PDB entry 7G80 | X-ray diffraction, 1.67 A resolution | chains A and B

== Chain A ==
Protein: Transforming protein RhoA
From: Homo sapiens
Notes: EC 3.6.5.2
UniProt: P61586 (RHOA_HUMAN); residues 1-184 here = UniProt positions 1-184
Amino-acid sequence (185 residues; numbered 0 to 184; the number before each row is that of its first residue; numbering starts at 0):
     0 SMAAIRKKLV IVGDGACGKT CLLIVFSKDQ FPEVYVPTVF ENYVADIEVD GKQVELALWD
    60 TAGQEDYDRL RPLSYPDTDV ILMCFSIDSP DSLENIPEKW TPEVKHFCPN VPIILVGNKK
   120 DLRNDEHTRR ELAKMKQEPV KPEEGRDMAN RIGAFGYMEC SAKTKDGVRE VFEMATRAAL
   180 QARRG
Unresolved in the structure: 0-2, 182-184
Differences from the reference sequence: expression tag (0)
UniProt features mapped onto this chain:
  - region: Ala61 to Asp78 (Switch II region)
  - motif: Tyr34 to Tyr42 (Effector region)
  - binding site (GTP): Gly12 to Thr19, Phe30 to Thr37, Asp59 to Gln63, Asn117 to Asp120, Ser160 to Lys162
  - modified residue: Tyr34 (Microbial infection: O-AMP-tyrosine), Thr37 (Microbial infection: O-AMP-threonine), Asn41 (Microbial infection: ADP-ribosylasparagine), Gln63 (5-glutamyl serotonin)
  - glycosylation: Tyr34 (Microbial infection: O-linked (GlcNAc) tyrosine), Thr37 (Microbial infection: O-alpha-linked (GlcNAc) threonine)
  - cross-link: Lys135 (Glycyl lysine isopeptide (Lys-Gly) (interchain with G-Cter in ubiquitin))
  - natural variant: Glu47 (E47K: In EDFAOB), Pro71 (P71S: In EDFAOB)
  - mutagenesis: Gly14 (G14V: Increased Rho protein signal transduction. Constitutively active), Thr19 (T19N: Decreased Rho protein signal transduction. Decreased substrate adhesion-dependent cell spreading. Decreased stress fibers assembly. Decreased cytoplasmic microtubule organization), Tyr34 (Y34A: Abolishes interaction with DGKQ; Y34F: Abolishes AMPylation by Haemophilus IbpA), Thr37 (T37A: Abolished monoglucosylation by C.difficile toxin TcdA. Abolished O-GlcNAcylation by C.novyi toxin TcdA), Gln63 (Q63L: Causes constitutive activation), Lys135 (K135R: Reduced FBXL19-mediated ubiquitination and subsequent degradation)

== Chain B ==
Protein: Rho guanine nucleotide exchange factor 2
From: Homo sapiens
UniProt: Q92974 (ARHG2_HUMAN); residue numbers follow UniProt; this construct covers 206-448
Amino-acid sequence (245 residues; each row starts with the number of its first residue):
   204 SMEMDEKDFA ADSWSLAVDS SFLQQHKKEV MKQQDVIYEL IQTELHHVRT LKIMTRLFRT
   264 GMLEELHLEP GVVQGLFPCV DELSDIHTRF LSQLLERRRQ ALCPGSTRNF VIHRLGDLLI
   324 SQFSGPSAEQ MCKTYSEFCS RHSKALKLYK ELYARDKRFQ QFIRKVTRPA VLKRHGVQEC
   384 ILLVTQRITK YPLLISRILQ HSHGIEEERQ DLTTALGLVK ELLSNVDEGI YQLEKGARLQ
   444 EIYNR
Differences from the reference sequence: expression tag (204-205)
UniProt features mapped onto this chain:
  - modified residue: Lys353 (N6-acetyllysine)
  - mutagenesis: Tyr394 (Y394A: Reduces phosphorylation level, normal microtubule localization and activity)

== Chain A / chain B interface ==
Contacting residue pairs (59):
  Arg5(A) - Lys376(B)  hydrogen bond (side chain-backbone)
  Arg5(A) - Glu382(B)  salt bridge
  Lys7(A) - Leu385(B)
  Val33(A) - Ser216(B)
  Val33(A) - Ser218(B)
  Val33(A) - Leu219(B)  hydrophobic
  Tyr34(A) - Ser216(B)
  Tyr34(A) - Asp238(B)
  Tyr34(A) - Val239(B)
  Tyr34(A) - Glu242(B)  hydrogen bond
  Tyr34(A) - Arg400(B)  hydrogen bond
  Val35(A) - Arg400(B)  hydrogen bond (backbone-side chain)
  Pro36(A) - Glu242(B)
  Pro36(A) - Arg400(B)
  Thr37(A) - Val239(B)
  Thr37(A) - Glu242(B)  hydrogen bond
  Thr37(A) - Leu396(B)
  Thr37(A) - Leu397(B)
  Thr37(A) - Arg400(B)  hydrogen bond
  Val38(A) - Glu242(B)  hydrogen bond (backbone-side chain)
  Phe39(A) - Lys393(B)  hydrogen bond (backbone-side chain)
  Glu40(A) - Thr246(B)
  Glu40(A) - His249(B)  salt bridge
  Glu40(A) - Leu386(B)
  Asn41(A) - Arg377(B)  hydrogen bond (side chain-backbone)
  Asn41(A) - Leu386(B)
  Tyr42(A) - Arg377(B)
  Val43(A) - Lys376(B)
  Asp45(A) - Lys376(B)  salt bridge
  Glu54(A) - Lys376(B)  salt bridge
  Trp58(A) - Glu382(B)
  Trp58(A) - Leu385(B)  hydrophobic
  Trp58(A) - Gln389(B)
  Asp59(A) - Gln389(B)  hydrogen bond (backbone-side chain)
  Ala61(A) - Leu396(B)
  Gly62(A) - Thr392(B)
  Gly62(A) - Leu396(B)
  Gln63(A) - Gln389(B)
  Gln63(A) - Thr392(B)
  Tyr66(A) - Thr392(B)
  Tyr66(A) - Lys423(B)
  Tyr66(A) - Leu426(B)
  Tyr66(A) - Ser427(B)
  Tyr66(A) - Asp430(B)
  Asp67(A) - Asp430(B)  hydrogen bond (backbone-side chain)
  Arg68(A) - Asp430(B)  salt bridge
  Leu69(A) - Cys342(B)  hydrophobic
  Leu69(A) - Thr392(B)
  Leu69(A) - Asp430(B)  hydrogen bond (backbone-side chain)
  Leu69(A) - Ile433(B)  hydrophobic
  Leu72(A) - Cys342(B)
  Leu72(A) - His345(B)  hydrogen bond (backbone-side chain)
  Leu72(A) - Leu385(B)
  Leu72(A) - Thr388(B)
  Leu72(A) - Gln435(B)
  Ser73(A) - Leu385(B)
  Ser73(A) - Gln389(B)  hydrogen bond
  Asp76(A) - Lys353(B)  salt bridge
  Asp76(A) - Gln381(B)
Also at the interface, not in a pair above, chain A (28 interface residues in all): Pro75
Also at the interface, not in a pair above, chain B (36 interface residues in all): Asp215, Ser346, Leu349, Ile391, Val429, Glu431

== In short ==
28 residues of chain A face 36 of chain B across their interface; the contacts include 14 hydrogen bonds and 6
salt bridges. Polar contacts include Arg5(A)-Glu382(B), Glu40(A)-His249(B) and Asp45(A)-Lys376(B).
Chain A is Transforming protein RhoA and chain B is Rho guanine nucleotide exchange factor 2, both from Homo
sapiens; the structure, ARHGEF2 PanDDA analysis group deposition -- ARHGEF2 and RhoA in complex with
Z1041785508, was determined by X-ray diffraction.
